Entry 4AQX (X-ray diffraction, 2.20 A resolution); this record covers chains A and E of the 6 polymer chains in the assembly.

# Chain A
Molecule: DNA endonuclease I-crei
Source organism: Chlamydomonas reinhardtii
Notes: EC 3.1.-.-
UniProtKB: P05725 (DNE1_CHLRE); residue numbers follow UniProt; this construct covers 2-153
Chain sequence (152 residues; numbered 2 to 153; the number before each row is that of its first residue):
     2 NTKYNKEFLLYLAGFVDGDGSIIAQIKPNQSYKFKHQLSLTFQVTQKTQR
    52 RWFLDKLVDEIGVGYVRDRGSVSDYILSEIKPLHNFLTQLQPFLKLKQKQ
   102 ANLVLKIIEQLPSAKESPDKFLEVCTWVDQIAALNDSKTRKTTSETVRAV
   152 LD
Curated features (UniProtKB/Swiss-Prot):
  - region (Interaction with DNA): Gln-26 to Gln-38, Gln-44 to Gln-47, Arg-68 to Arg-70, Ser-138 to Thr-143
  - binding site (Mg(2+)): Gly-19, Asp-20
  - mutagenesis: Asp-20 (D20A/L/N: Loss of catalytic activity. Reduced affinity for DNA), Gln-26 (Q26A/C: Alters the specificity of the endonuclease), Tyr-33 (Y33C/H/R: Alters the specificity of the endonuclease), Gln-44 (Q44A/C/T/V/W: Alters the specificity of the endonuclease), Gln-47 (Q47A/E/M: Loss of catalytic activity; Q47N: Strongly reduced affinity for DNA. No effect on catalytic activity), Arg-68 (R68A: Loss of activity), Lys-98 (K98A: Strongly reduced affinity for DNA. Increased catalytic activity; K98R: Strongly reduced affinity for DNA. No effect on catalytic activity), Ser-138 (S138A: Reduced affinity for DNA. No effect on catalytic activity. Reduced cleavage; when associated with M-139), Lys-139 (K139M: Reduced affinity for DNA. No effect on catalytic activity. Reduced cleavage; when associated with A-138), Lys-142 (K142G: Reduced affinity for DNA. No effect on catalytic activity. Reduced cleavage; when associated with G-143), Thr-143 (T143G: Reduced affinity for DNA. No effect on catalytic activity. Reduced cleavage; when associated with G-142)
What the authors report for this chain:
  - conformationally variable residues: Val-73
  - binding site for the 14-nt DNA strand (chain E): Val-73
  - mutagenesis - V73A (10-fold): increased catalytic activity on endogenous methylated locus
  - mutagenesis - V73A: unchanged catalytic activity on unmethylated extrachromosomal ADCY9t

# Chain E
Molecule: 14-nt DNA strand
Sequence (14 nucleotides; row label = number of the first residue in the row):
   601 CCAAACTGTCTCAC
Modified residues: 5CM (5-methyl-2'-deoxy-cytidine-5'-monophosphate) at position 614

# Interface between chain A and chain E
Residue-residue contacts - 25 pairs, chain A then chain E:
  Lys-28(A) / DA605(E)  base contact
  Ser-32(A) / DC601(E)  base contact
  Ser-32(A) / DC602(E)  hydrogen bond to the base
  Tyr-33(A) / DC602(E)  base contact
  Tyr-33(A) / DA603(E)  hydrogen bond to the base
  Tyr-33(A) / DA604(E)  base contact
  Lys-34(A) / DC601(E)  sugar contact
  Lys-34(A) / DC602(E)  hydrogen bond to the phosphate
  Gln-38(A) / DA603(E)  hydrogen bond to the base
  Gln-38(A) / DA604(E)  hydrogen bond to the base
  Tyr-66(A) / DA605(E)  phosphate contact
  Arg-68(A) / DT607(E)  base contact
  Arg-68(A) / DG608(E)  hydrogen bond to the base
  Arg-68(A) / DT609(E)  base contact
  Arg-70(A) / DT609(E)  hydrogen bond to the base
  Ser-79(A) / DA605(E)  phosphate contact
  Glu-80(A) / DA604(E)  phosphate contact
  Ile-81(A) / DA604(E)  hydrogen bond to the phosphate
  Lys-116(A) / DC602(E)  phosphate contact
  Lys-116(A) / DA603(E)  salt bridge to the phosphate
  Asp-137(A) / DA613(E)  sugar contact
  Lys-139(A) / DT611(E)  phosphate contact
  Lys-139(A) / DC612(E)  hydrogen bond to the phosphate
  Lys-139(A) / DA613(E)  salt bridge to the phosphate
  Thr-140(A) / DC610(E)  sugar contact
Also at the interface, not in a pair above, chain A (19 interface residues in all): Gly-19, Asp-20, Phe-35, Leu-112
Also at the interface, not in a pair above, chain E (14 interface residues in all): DC606, 5CM_614

# Overview
The interface between chain A and chain E involves 19 residues on one side and 14 on the other, with 9
hydrogen bonds and 2 salt bridges. Polar pairs include Ser-32(A)/DC602(E), Tyr-33(A)/DA603(E) and
Gln-38(A)/DA603(E). The paper reports a binding site for the 14-nt DNA strand (chain E) at Val-73(A); V73A of
chain A increases catalytic activity on endogenous methylated locus.
Chain A is DNA endonuclease I-crei (Chlamydomonas reinhardtii) and chain E is a 14-nt DNA strand; the
structure, Crystal structure of I-CreI complexed with its target methylated at position plus 2 (in the b ...,
was determined by X-ray diffraction together with 4AQU from the same study.
